Entry 3W3Y (X-ray diffraction, 2.80 A resolution); this record covers chains A and B.

Chain A:
Molecule: Importin subunit beta-3
Organism: Saccharomyces cerevisiae
Reference sequence: P32337 (IMB3_YEAST); numbering as in UniProt; present here: 1-79, 91-1089
Sequence (1078 residues; each row starts with the number of its first residue; note: 11 numbers in that range are skipped by the numbering (no residue carries them; nothing is unmodelled there)):
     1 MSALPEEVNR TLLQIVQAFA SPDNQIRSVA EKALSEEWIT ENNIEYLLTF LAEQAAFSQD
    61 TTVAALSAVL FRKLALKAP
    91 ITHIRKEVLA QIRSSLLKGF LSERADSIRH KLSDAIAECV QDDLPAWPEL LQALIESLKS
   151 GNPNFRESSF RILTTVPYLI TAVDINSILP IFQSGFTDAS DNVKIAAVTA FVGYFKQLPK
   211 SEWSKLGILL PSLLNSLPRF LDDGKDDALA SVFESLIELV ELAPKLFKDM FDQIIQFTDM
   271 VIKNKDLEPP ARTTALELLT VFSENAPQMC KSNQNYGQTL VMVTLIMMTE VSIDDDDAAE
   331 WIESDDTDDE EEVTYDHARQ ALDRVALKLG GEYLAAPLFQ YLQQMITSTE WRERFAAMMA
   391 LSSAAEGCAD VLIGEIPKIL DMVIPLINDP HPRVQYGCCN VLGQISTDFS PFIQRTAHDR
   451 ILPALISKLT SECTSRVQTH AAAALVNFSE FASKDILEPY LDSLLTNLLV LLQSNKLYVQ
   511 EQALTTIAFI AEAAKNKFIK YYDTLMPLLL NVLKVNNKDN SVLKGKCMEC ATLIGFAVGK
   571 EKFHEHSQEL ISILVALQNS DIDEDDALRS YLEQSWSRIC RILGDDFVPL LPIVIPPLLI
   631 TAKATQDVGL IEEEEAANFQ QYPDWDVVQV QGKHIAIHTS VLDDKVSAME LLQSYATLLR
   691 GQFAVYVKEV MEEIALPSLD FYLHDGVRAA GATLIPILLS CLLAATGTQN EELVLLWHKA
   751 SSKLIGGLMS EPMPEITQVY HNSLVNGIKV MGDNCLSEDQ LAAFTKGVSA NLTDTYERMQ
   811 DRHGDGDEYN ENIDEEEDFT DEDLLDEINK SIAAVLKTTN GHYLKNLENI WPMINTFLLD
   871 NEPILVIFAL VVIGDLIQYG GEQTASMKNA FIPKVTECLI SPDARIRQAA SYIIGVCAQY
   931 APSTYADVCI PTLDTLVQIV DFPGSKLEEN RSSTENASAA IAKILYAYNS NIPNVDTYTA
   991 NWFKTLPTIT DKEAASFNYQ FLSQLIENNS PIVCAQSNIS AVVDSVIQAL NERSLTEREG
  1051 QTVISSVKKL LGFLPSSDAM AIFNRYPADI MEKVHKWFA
Unresolved in the structure: 1-2, 21-22, 546-549, 591-595, 736-740, 813-816, 822-827, 870-871, 890-891, 952-954, 984-985, 1015-1022, 1046-1051, 1089
Curated features (UniProtKB/Swiss-Prot):
  - modified residue: Ser2 (N-acetylserine), Thr830 (Phosphothreonine)
What the authors report for this chain:
  - mutagenesis - R349A/Q350A/D353A/E396A/N430K/D438A/N477A, D353K/E396K/D438K: abolished growth

Chain B:
Molecule: Nucleoporin NUP53
Organism: Saccharomyces cerevisiae
Reference sequence: Q03790 (NUP53_YEAST); residue numbers follow UniProt; this construct covers 401-448
Sequence (48 residues; row label = number of the first residue in the row):
   401 RNAEFKVSKN STSFKNPRRL EIKDGRSLFL RNRGKIHSGV LSSIESDL
Unresolved in the structure: 401-404, 413-448
Curated features (UniProtKB/Swiss-Prot):
  - region: Phe405 to Ser438 (PSE1 binding)
  - modified residue: Ser438 (Phosphoserine)
What the authors report for this chain:
  - mutagenesis - K406A/V407A/K409A: decreased binding to Importin subunit beta-3 (chain A)
  - mutagenesis - K406E/V407W/K409E: abolished binding to Importin subunit beta-3 (chain A)

Chain A / chain B interface:
Residue-residue contacts - 21 pairs, chain A then chain B:
  Asp338(A) with Asn410(B)
  Asp346(A) with Asn410(B)
  Gln350(A) with Asn410(B); Ser411(B); Thr412(B), hydrogen bond (side chain-backbone)
  Asp353(A) with Lys409(B), salt bridge
  Ser393(A) with Lys409(B), hydrogen bond (backbone-side chain)
  Glu396(A) with Lys409(B), salt bridge
  Asn430(A) with Val407(B)
  Gly433(A) with Val407(B)
  Gln434(A) with Val407(B); Ser408(B); Lys409(B)
  Asp438(A) with Lys409(B), salt bridge
  His470(A) with Val407(B)
  Ala473(A) with Phe405(B); Lys406(B)
  Asn477(A) with Lys406(B); Val407(B), hydrogen bond (side chain-backbone)
  Glu480(A) with Lys406(B), salt bridge
  Gln512(A) with Phe405(B), hydrogen bond (side chain-backbone)
Interface residues without a listed pair, chain A (20 interface residues in all): Ser392, Ala474, Val476, Thr515, Phe519
The authors on this interface:
  - interface residues, chain B: Phe405(B), Lys406(B), Val407(B), Lys409(B), Asn410(B)

In short:
The interface between chain A and chain B involves 20 residues on one side and 8 on the other; the contacts
include 4 hydrogen bonds and 4 salt bridges. Polar pairs include Asp353(A)-Lys409(B), Glu396(A)-Lys409(B) and
Asp438(A)-Lys409(B). The paper reports that R349A/Q350A/D353A/E396A/N430K/D438A/N477A and D353K/E396K/D438K of
chain A abolish growth; interface residues Phe405(B), Lys406(B) and Val407(B) among others; 4 substitutions
were tested in all.
Here chain A is Importin subunit beta-3 and chain B is Nucleoporin NUP53, both from Saccharomyces cerevisiae.
Entry 3W3Y (Crystal structure of Kap121p bound to Nup53p) was determined by X-ray diffraction, deposited
together with 3W3W, 3W3X and 3W3Z.
